Entry 1YDA (X-ray diffraction, 2.10 A resolution); this record covers chain A.

[Chain A]
Protein: Carbonic anhydrase II
From: Homo sapiens
Notes: EC 4.2.1.1
Reference sequence: P00918 (CAH2_HUMAN); the author numbering skips numbers that UniProt does not, so the offset changes along the chain: 2-125 = UniProt 1-124; 127-261 = UniProt 125-259
Sequence (259 residues; each row starts with the number of its first residue; note: 1 number in that range is skipped by the numbering (no residue carries it; nothing is unmodelled there)):
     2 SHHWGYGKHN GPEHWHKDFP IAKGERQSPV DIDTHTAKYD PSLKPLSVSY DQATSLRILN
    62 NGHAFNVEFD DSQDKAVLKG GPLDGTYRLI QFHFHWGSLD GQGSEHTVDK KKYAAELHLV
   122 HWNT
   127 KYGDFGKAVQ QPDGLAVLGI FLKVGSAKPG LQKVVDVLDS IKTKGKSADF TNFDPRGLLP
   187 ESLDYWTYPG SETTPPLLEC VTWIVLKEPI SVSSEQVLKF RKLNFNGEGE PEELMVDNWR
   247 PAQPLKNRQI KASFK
Disordered / not traced: 2-4, 261
Construct notes: conflict Glu-198 (Leu196 in P00918)
Bound ions: Zn2+: His-94, His-96, His-119 (together with 5-acetamido-1,3,4-thiadiazole-2-sulfonamide); Hg2+: Val-135, Gln-137, Glu-205, Cys-206
Small-molecule neighbours: 5-acetamido-1,3,4-thiadiazole-2-sulfonamide (AZM): Gln-92, His-94, His-96, Glu-106, His-119, Val-121, Phe-131, Val-143, Ser-197, Glu-198, Thr-199, Thr-200, Trp-209
What the authors report for this chain:
  - binding site for 5-acetamido-1,3,4-thiadiazole-2-sulfonamide: Glu-198
  - contacts within the chain: Leu-141/Glu-198 (hydrophobic contact), Glu-198/Pro-202 (hydrophobic contact), Glu-198/Leu-204 (hydrophobic contact)
  - catalytic residues: His-64 (citing earlier work)

[In short]
Bound to chain A: 5-acetamido-1,3,4-thiadiazole-2-sulfonamide. His-94, His-96 and His-119 form the Zn2+ site.
Val-135, Gln-137, Glu-205 and Cys-206 form the Hg2+ site. From the paper: the catalytic residue His-64; a
binding site for 5-acetamido-1,3,4-thiadiazole-2-sulfonamide at Glu-198.
Chain A is Carbonic anhydrase II (Homo sapiens); the structure, Structural basis of inhibitor affinity to
variants of human carbonic anhydrase II, was determined by X-ray diffraction (same publication as 1YDB, 1YDC
and 1YDD).
